PDB entry 4BBL | electron microscopy, 18.00 A resolution (very low resolution: no residue pairs are listed; an interface is given only as per-side residue counts) | chains F and Y of the 26 polymer chains in the assembly

# Chain F
Protein: Nucleoprotein
From: Influenza A virus
Reference sequence: P15682 (NCAP_I33A0); numbering as in UniProt (aligned over 8-498)
Sequence (499 residues; row label = number of the first residue in the row):
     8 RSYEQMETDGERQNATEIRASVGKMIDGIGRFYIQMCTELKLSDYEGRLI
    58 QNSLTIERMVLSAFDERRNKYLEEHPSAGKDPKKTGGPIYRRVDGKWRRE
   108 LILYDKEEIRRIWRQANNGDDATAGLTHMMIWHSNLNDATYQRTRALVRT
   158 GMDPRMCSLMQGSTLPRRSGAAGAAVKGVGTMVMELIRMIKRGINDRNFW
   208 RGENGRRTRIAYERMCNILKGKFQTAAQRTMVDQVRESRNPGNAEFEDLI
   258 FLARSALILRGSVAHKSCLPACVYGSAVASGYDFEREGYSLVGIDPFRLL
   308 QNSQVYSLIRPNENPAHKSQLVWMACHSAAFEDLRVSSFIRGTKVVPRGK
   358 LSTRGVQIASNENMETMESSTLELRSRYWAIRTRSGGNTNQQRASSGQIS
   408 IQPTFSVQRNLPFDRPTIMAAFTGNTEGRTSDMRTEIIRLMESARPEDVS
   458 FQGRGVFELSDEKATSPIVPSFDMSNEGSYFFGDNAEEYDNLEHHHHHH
Unresolved in the structure: 8-20, 73-91, 203-212, 397-404, 420-437, 490-506
Sequence notes: expression tag (499-506); conflict Asp34 (Gly in P15682), Arg105 (Met in P15682), Thr237 (Ala in P15682), Ser283 (Pro in P15682), Thr472 (Ala in P15682)
Curated features (UniProtKB/Swiss-Prot):
  - motif: Lys198 to Arg216 (Bipartite nuclear localization signal)

# Chain Y
Molecule: 308-nt RNA strand
From: Influenza A virus
Sequence (308 nucleotides; numbered 1 to 308; the number before each row is that of its first residue):
     1 UUUUUUUUUUUUUUUUUUUUUUUUUUUUUUUUUUUUUUUUUUUUUUUUUU
    51 UUUUUUUUUUUUUUUUUUUUUUUUUUUUUUUUUUUUUUUUUUUUUUUUUU
   101 UUUUUUUUUUUUUUUUUUUUUUUUUUUUUUUUUUUUUUUUUUUUUUUUUU
   151 UUUUUUUUUUUUUUUUUUUUUUUUUUUUUUUUUUUUUUUUUUUUUUUUUU
   201 UUUUUUUUUUUUUUUUUUUUUUUUUUUUUUUUUUUUUUUUUUUUUUUUUU
   251 UUUUUUUUUUUUUUUUUUUUUUUUUUUUUUUUUUUUUUUUUUUUUUUUUU
   301 UUUUUUUU

# Interface between chain F and chain Y
At this resolution (18 A) residue pairs are not listed: 20 residues of chain F and 19 of chain Y lie at the interface.

# In short
20 residues of chain F and 19 residues of chain Y are in contact.
Here chain F is Nucleoprotein and chain Y is a 308-nt RNA strand, both from Influenza A virus. Entry 4BBL
(Cryo-electron microscopy reconstruction of the helical part of influenza A virus ribonucleoprotein isolated
from virions) was determined by electron microscopy.
